1ODJ - chains A and B of the 6 polymer chains in the assembly; structure by X-ray diffraction, 2.40 A resolution.

Chain A (and B):
Molecule: Purine nucleoside phosphorylase
From: Thermus thermophilus
Notes: EC 2.4.2.28; chain B of this document is another copy of the same molecule, construct and numbering; everything in this record applies to it too
Chain sequence (235 residues; row label = number of the first residue in the row):
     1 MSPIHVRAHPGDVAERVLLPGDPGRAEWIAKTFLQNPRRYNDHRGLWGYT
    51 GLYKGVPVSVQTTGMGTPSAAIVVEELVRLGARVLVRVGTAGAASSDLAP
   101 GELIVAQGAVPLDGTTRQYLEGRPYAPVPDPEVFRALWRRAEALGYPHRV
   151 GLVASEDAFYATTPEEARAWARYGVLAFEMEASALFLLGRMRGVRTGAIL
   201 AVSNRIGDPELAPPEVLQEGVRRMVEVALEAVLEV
Unresolved in the structure: 1
Ligand contacts: guanosine (GMP): Met-65, Arg-87, Thr-90, Ala-91, Gly-92, Glu-156, Phe-159, Phe-178, Glu-179, Met-180, Glu-181, Ser-203, Asn-204, Ile-206

How chain A and chain B interact:
Residue-residue contacts (56):
  Ile-4(A) / Pro-209(B)
  His-5(A) / Met-65(B)
  Asp-22(A) / Arg-44(B)
  Pro-23(A) / Arg-44(B)
  Pro-23(A) / Gly-45(B)
  Arg-44(A) / Asp-22(B)
  Arg-44(A) / Pro-23(B)
  Arg-44(A) / Arg-25(B)
  Arg-44(A) / Met-65(B)
  Gly-45(A) / Pro-23(B)
  Met-65(A) / His-5(B)
  Met-65(A) / Arg-44(B)
  Met-65(A) / Leu-46(B)  hydrophobic
  Met-65(A) / Ser-69(B)
  Gly-66(A) / Pro-68(B)
  Pro-68(A) / Pro-68(B)
  Pro-68(A) / Asp-157(B)
  Pro-68(A) / Met-180(B)  hydrophobic
  Ser-69(A) / Met-65(B)
  Ile-72(A) / Phe-159(B)  hydrophobic
  Glu-75(A) / Tyr-160(B)
  Glu-76(A) / Tyr-160(B)  hydrogen bond
  Leu-112(A) / Gln-118(B)
  Gly-114(A) / Gly-114(B)
  Gly-114(A) / Asp-157(B)
  Thr-115(A) / Asp-157(B)  hydrogen bond (backbone-side chain)
  Thr-115(A) / Ala-158(B)
  Gln-118(A) / Leu-112(B)
  Gln-118(A) / Glu-156(B)  hydrogen bond
  Gln-118(A) / Asp-157(B)  hydrogen bond (side chain-backbone)
  Gln-118(A) / Ala-158(B)  hydrogen bond (side chain-backbone)
  Gln-118(A) / Ala-161(B)
  Gln-118(A) / Thr-162(B)  hydrogen bond
  Tyr-119(A) / Ala-158(B)  hydrophobic
  Tyr-119(A) / Tyr-160(B)
  Glu-156(A) / Gln-118(B)  hydrogen bond
  Asp-157(A) / Pro-68(B)
  Asp-157(A) / Gly-114(B)
  Asp-157(A) / Thr-115(B)  hydrogen bond (side chain-backbone)
  Asp-157(A) / Gln-118(B)  hydrogen bond (backbone-side chain)
  Asp-157(A) / Asp-157(B)
  Ala-158(A) / Gln-118(B)  hydrogen bond (backbone-side chain)
  Ala-158(A) / Tyr-119(B)  hydrophobic
  Phe-159(A) / His-5(B)
  Phe-159(A) / Ile-72(B)  hydrophobic
  Tyr-160(A) / Glu-75(B)
  Tyr-160(A) / Glu-76(B)  hydrogen bond
  Tyr-160(A) / Arg-79(B)
  Tyr-160(A) / Tyr-119(B)
  Ala-161(A) / Gln-118(B)
  Thr-162(A) / Gln-118(B)
  Met-180(A) / Pro-68(B)  hydrophobic
  Met-180(A) / Ile-72(B)  hydrophobic
  Pro-209(A) / Ile-4(B)
  Glu-210(A) / Ser-2(B)
  Glu-210(A) / Ile-4(B)
Interface residues without a listed pair, chain A (35 interface residues in all): Ser-2, Gly-21, His-43, Leu-46, Arg-79, Arg-117, Glu-121
Interface residues without a listed pair, chain B (36 interface residues in all): Gly-21, Gly-66, Thr-90, Arg-117, Glu-166, Glu-210

Summary:
Chain A and chain B form an interface of 35 and 36 residues respectively, with 11 hydrogen bonds. Polar
contacts include Glu-76(A)/Tyr-160(B), Thr-115(A)/Asp-157(B) and Gln-118(A)/Glu-156(B). Chain A binds
guanosine.
Chain A and chain B are both Purine nucleoside phosphorylase (Thermus thermophilus); the structure, Purine
nucleoside phosphorylase from thermus thermophilus, was determined by X-ray diffraction together with 1ODI,
1ODK and 1ODL from the same study.
